PDB entry 2CWH | X-ray diffraction, 1.70 A resolution | chains A and B

== Chain A (and B) ==
Protein: delta1-piperideine-2-carboxylate reductase
Source organism: Pseudomonas syringae pv. tomato
Notes: EC 1.5.1.-; chain B of this document is another copy of the same molecule, construct and numbering; everything in this record applies to it too
UniProt: Q4U331 (Q4U331_PSESM); residue numbers follow UniProt; this construct covers 1-343
Sequence (343 residues; numbered 1 to 343; the number before each row is that of its first residue):
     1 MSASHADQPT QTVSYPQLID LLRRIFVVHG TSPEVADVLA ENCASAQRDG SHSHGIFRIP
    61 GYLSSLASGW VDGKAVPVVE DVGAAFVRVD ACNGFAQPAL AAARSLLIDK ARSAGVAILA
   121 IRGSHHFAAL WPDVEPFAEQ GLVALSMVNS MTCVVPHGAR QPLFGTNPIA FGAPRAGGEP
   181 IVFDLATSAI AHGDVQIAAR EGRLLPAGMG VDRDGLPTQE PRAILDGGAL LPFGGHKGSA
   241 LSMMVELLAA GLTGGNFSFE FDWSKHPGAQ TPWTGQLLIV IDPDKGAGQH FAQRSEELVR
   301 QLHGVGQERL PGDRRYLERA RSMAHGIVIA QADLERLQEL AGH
Not modelled in the structure: 1-9, 342-343 (chain B: 1-6)
Ligand contacts:
  - NADPH (NDP; NADPH dihydro-nicotinamide-adenine-dinucleotide phosphate), molecule 1: S53, H54, H126, A128, A129, L130, W131, V148, S150, T166, P168, V182, F183, D184, L185, A186, A191, D194, R309, L310, P311, G312, D313, R314, R315
  - NADPH (NDP), molecule 2: H157, H236, K237
  - pyrrole-2-carboxylate (PYC): H54, R58, H126, F127, S150, M151, T166, A191, H192, G193, P272

== Chain A / chain B interface ==
Residue-residue contacts - 130 pairs, chain A then chain B:
  V82(A) - K285(B)
  V82(A) - G286(B)
  G83(A) - A114(B)
  A84(A) - A114(B)
  A85(A) - A85(B)  hydrophobic
  A85(A) - A114(B)  hydrogen bond (backbone-backbone)
  A85(A) - V116(B)
  F86(A) - A114(B)
  F86(A) - G115(B)
  F86(A) - I281(B)  hydrophobic
  F86(A) - D282(B)
  F86(A) - K285(B)
  R88(A) - P283(B)  hydrogen bond (side chain-backbone)
  R88(A) - D284(B)
  R88(A) - K285(B)  hydrogen bond (side chain-backbone)
  R88(A) - G286(B)
  R88(A) - A287(B)
  A114(A) - G83(B)
  A114(A) - A84(B)
  A114(A) - A85(B)  hydrogen bond (backbone-backbone)
  A114(A) - F86(B)
  G115(A) - F86(B)
  V116(A) - A85(B)
  I118(A) - I281(B)  hydrophobic
  P156(A) - L302(B)  hydrophobic
  P156(A) - Q307(B)
  H157(A) - Q307(B)  hydrogen bond (backbone-side chain)
  G158(A) - G306(B)
  A159(A) - V305(B)
  A159(A) - G306(B)
  A159(A) - Q307(B)
  R160(A) - G304(B)  hydrogen bond (side chain-backbone)
  R160(A) - V305(B)  hydrogen bond (backbone-backbone)
  R160(A) - G306(B)
  Q161(A) - V305(B)  hydrogen bond (backbone-backbone)
  P162(A) - V305(B)
  L163(A) - Q301(B)
  L163(A) - L302(B)  hydrophobic
  F164(A) - L302(B)  hydrophobic
  F171(A) - M244(B)  hydrophobic
  F171(A) - L247(B)  hydrophobic
  F171(A) - L248(B)  hydrophobic
  I181(A) - M243(B)  hydrophobic
  F183(A) - A240(B)
  F183(A) - L241(B)  hydrophobic
  F183(A) - M244(B)  hydrophobic
  L185(A) - K237(B)
  A186(A) - K237(B)  hydrogen bond (backbone-side chain)
  S188(A) - K237(B)  hydrogen bond (backbone-side chain)
  F233(A) - F233(B)  hydrophobic
  F233(A) - G234(B)
  F233(A) - K237(B)
  K237(A) - L185(B)
  K237(A) - A186(B)  hydrogen bond (side chain-backbone)
  K237(A) - S188(B)  hydrogen bond (side chain-backbone)
  K237(A) - F233(B)
  A240(A) - F183(B)
  L241(A) - F183(B)  hydrophobic
  L241(A) - L241(B)  hydrophobic
  M243(A) - I181(B)  hydrophobic
  M243(A) - L298(B)  hydrophobic
  M244(A) - F171(B)  hydrophobic
  M244(A) - F183(B)  hydrophobic
  E246(A) - L298(B)
  L247(A) - F171(B)  hydrophobic
  L247(A) - F291(B)
  L247(A) - S295(B)
  L247(A) - L298(B)  hydrophobic
  L248(A) - F171(B)  hydrophobic
  A250(A) - R294(B)  hydrogen bond (backbone-side chain)
  G251(A) - Q289(B)  hydrogen bond (backbone-side chain)
  G251(A) - F291(B)
  G251(A) - R294(B)
  L252(A) - I281(B)  hydrophobic
  L252(A) - P283(B)
  L252(A) - F291(B)
  G254(A) - Q289(B)
  G254(A) - R294(B)
  G255(A) - R294(B)  hydrogen bond (backbone-side chain)
  F257(A) - R294(B)
  F257(A) - L298(B)  hydrophobic
  F259(A) - L298(B)  hydrophobic
  F259(A) - Q301(B)
  E260(A) - R294(B)  salt bridge
  I281(A) - F86(B)  hydrophobic
  I281(A) - I118(B)  hydrophobic
  D282(A) - F86(B)
  P283(A) - R88(B)  hydrogen bond (backbone-side chain)
  P283(A) - L252(B)
  D284(A) - R88(B)
  K285(A) - V82(B)
  K285(A) - F86(B)
  K285(A) - R88(B)  hydrogen bond (backbone-side chain)
  G286(A) - V82(B)
  G286(A) - R88(B)  hydrogen bond (backbone-side chain)
  A287(A) - R88(B)
  Q289(A) - G251(B)  hydrogen bond (side chain-backbone)
  Q289(A) - G254(B)
  F291(A) - L247(B)
  F291(A) - G251(B)
  F291(A) - L252(B)
  R294(A) - A250(B)  hydrogen bond (side chain-backbone)
  R294(A) - G251(B)
  R294(A) - G254(B)
  R294(A) - G255(B)  hydrogen bond (side chain-backbone)
  R294(A) - F257(B)
  R294(A) - E260(B)  salt bridge
  S295(A) - L247(B)
  E297(A) - E260(B)
  L298(A) - M243(B)  hydrophobic
  L298(A) - L247(B)  hydrophobic
  L298(A) - F257(B)  hydrophobic
  L298(A) - F259(B)  hydrophobic
  Q301(A) - L163(B)
  Q301(A) - F259(B)
  L302(A) - P156(B)  hydrophobic
  L302(A) - L163(B)  hydrophobic
  L302(A) - F164(B)  hydrophobic
  G304(A) - R160(B)  hydrogen bond (backbone-side chain)
  V305(A) - A159(B)
  V305(A) - R160(B)  hydrogen bond (backbone-backbone)
  V305(A) - Q161(B)  hydrogen bond (backbone-backbone)
  V305(A) - P162(B)
  G306(A) - G158(B)
  G306(A) - A159(B)
  G306(A) - R160(B)
  Q307(A) - P156(B)
  Q307(A) - H157(B)  hydrogen bond (side chain-backbone)
  Q307(A) - A159(B)
  P311(A) - M243(B)  hydrophobic
Also at the interface, not in a pair above, chain A (72 interface residues in all): A117, V143, L145, A173, A189, G234, G238, S239, N256, I279
Also at the interface, not in a pair above, chain B (72 interface residues in all): A117, V143, L145, A173, A189, G238, S239, E246, N256, E297, H303, P311

== In short ==
The chain A/chain B interface involves 72 residues from each chain; the contacts include 25 hydrogen bonds and
2 salt bridges. Among the polar pairs are E260(A)-R294(B), R88(A)-P283(B) and R88(A)-K285(B). Bound to chain
A: NADPH and pyrrole-2-carboxylate.
Both chains are delta1-piperideine-2-carboxylate reductase (Pseudomonas syringae pv. tomato). Entry 2CWH
(Crystal Structure of delta1-piperideine-2-carboxylate reductase from Pseudomonas syringae complexed with
NADPH and pyrrole-2-carboxylate) was determined by X-ray diffraction together with 1WTJ and 2CWF from the same
study.
